8YJO - chain A; structure by X-ray diffraction, 1.80 A resolution.

# Chain A
Name: Probable dehydratase PflD
From: Escherichia coli (strain K12)
Notes: EC 4.2.1.-
Reference sequence: P32674 (GRE1_ECOLI); numbering as in UniProt (aligned over 1-765)
Amino-acid sequence (781 residues; each row starts with the number of its first residue; numbers below 1 keep their minus sign (Met-15 is residue -15)):
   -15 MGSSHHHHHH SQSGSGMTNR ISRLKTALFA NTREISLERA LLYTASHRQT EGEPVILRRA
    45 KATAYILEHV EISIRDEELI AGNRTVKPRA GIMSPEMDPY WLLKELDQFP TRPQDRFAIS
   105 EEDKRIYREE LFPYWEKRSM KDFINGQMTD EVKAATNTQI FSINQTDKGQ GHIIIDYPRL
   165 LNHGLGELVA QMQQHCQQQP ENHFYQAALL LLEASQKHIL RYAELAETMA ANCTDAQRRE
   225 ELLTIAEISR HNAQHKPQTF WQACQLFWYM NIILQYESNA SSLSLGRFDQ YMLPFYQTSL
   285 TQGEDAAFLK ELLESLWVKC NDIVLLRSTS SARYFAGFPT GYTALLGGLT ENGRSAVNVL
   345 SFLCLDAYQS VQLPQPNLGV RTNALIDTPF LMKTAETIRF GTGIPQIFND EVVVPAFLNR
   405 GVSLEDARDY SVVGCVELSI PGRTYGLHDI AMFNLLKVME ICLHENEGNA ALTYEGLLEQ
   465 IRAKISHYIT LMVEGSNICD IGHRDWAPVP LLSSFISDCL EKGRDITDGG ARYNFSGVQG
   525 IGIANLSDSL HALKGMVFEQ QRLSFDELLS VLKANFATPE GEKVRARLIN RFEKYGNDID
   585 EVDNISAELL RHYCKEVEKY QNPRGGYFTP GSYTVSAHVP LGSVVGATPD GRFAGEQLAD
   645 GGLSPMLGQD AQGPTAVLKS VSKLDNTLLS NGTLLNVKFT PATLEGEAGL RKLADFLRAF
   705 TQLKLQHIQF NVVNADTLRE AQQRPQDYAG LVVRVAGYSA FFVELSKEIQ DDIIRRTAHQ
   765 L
Unresolved in the structure: -15 to 1
Differences from the reference sequence: initiating methionine (-15); expression tag (-14 to 0)
Residues lining bound ligands: malonate ion (MLI): Asn148, Gln149, Lys152, His156, Ser265, Arg311, Ser315, Phe319
UniProt features mapped onto this chain:
  - modified residue: Gly741 (Glycine radical)

# Overview
Ligands of chain A: malonate ion.
Chain A is Probable dehydratase PflD (Escherichia coli (strain K12)); the structure, Structure of E. coli
glycyl radical enzyme PflD with bound malonate, was determined by X-ray diffraction together with 8ID0, 8ID7
and 8YJN from the same study.
